6XY2 - chains H and L of the 3 polymer chains in the assembly; structure by X-ray diffraction, 3.05 A resolution.

== Chain H ==
Name: Heavy chain
Organism: Homo sapiens
Chain sequence (247 residues; numbered 1 to 247; the number before each row is that of its first residue):
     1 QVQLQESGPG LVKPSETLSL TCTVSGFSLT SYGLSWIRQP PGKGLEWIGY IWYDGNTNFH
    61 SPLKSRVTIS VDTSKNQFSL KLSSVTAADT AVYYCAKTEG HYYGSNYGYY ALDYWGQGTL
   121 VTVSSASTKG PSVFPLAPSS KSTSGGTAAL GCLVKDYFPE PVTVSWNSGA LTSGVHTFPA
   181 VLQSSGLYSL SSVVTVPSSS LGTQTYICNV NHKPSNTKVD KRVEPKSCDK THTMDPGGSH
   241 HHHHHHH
Unresolved in the structure: 1, 144-145, 228-247
Disulfide bonds: Cys22-Cys95, Cys152-Cys208

== Chain L ==
Name: Light chain
Organism: Homo sapiens
Chain sequence (214 residues; numbered 1 to 214; the number before each row is that of its first residue):
     1 DIQMTQSPSS LSASVGDRVT ITCRASENIY SNLAWYQQKQ GKAPKLLLYA ATNLQDGVPS
    61 RFSGSGSGTD YTLTISSLQP EDFATYFCQH LWGTPYTFGQ GTKLEIKRTV AAPSVFIFPP
   121 SDEQLKSGTA SVVCLLNNFY PREAKVQWKV DNALQSGNSQ ESVTEQDSKD STYSLSSTLT
   181 LSKADYEKHK VYACEVTHQG LSSPVTKSFN RGEC
Unresolved in the structure: 213-214
Disulfide bonds: Cys23-Cys88, Cys134-Cys194

== Chain H / chain L interface ==
Contacting residue pairs (68; chain H residue first):
  Ile37(H) with Phe98(L), hydrophobic
  Gln39(H) with Gln38(L), hydrogen bond
  Gly44(H) with Phe87(L)
  Leu45(H) with Phe87(L); Phe98(L)
  Trp47(H) with Gln89(L); Thr94(L); Pro95(L), hydrophobic; Tyr96(L); Phe98(L)
  Tyr50(H) with Tyr96(L)
  Phe59(H) with Thr94(L)
  His60(H) with Thr94(L); Pro95(L)
  Tyr94(H) with Gln38(L); Lys42(L); Ala43(L), hydrophobic
  His101(H) with Tyr49(L)
  Tyr103(H) with Thr52(L), hydrogen bond; Asn53(L)
  Tyr109(H) with Tyr30(L); Ser31(L); Asn32(L), hydrogen bond (backbone-side chain); Ala50(L), hydrophobic
  Tyr110(H) with Leu91(L)
  Ala111(H) with Ala34(L), hydrophobic; Tyr36(L); Leu46(L), hydrophobic; Tyr49(L), hydrophobic; Leu91(L)
  Leu112(H) with Tyr36(L), hydrogen bond (backbone-side chain); Leu46(L)
  Asp113(H) with Leu46(L); Gln55(L)
  Trp115(H) with Tyr36(L); Ala43(L), hydrophobic; Pro44(L)
  Gly116(H) with Ala43(L)
  Phe134(H) with Ser121(L); Gln124(L)
  Pro135(H) with Ser121(L)
  Leu136(H) with Phe118(L)
  Ala137(H) with Phe118(L)
  Thr147(H) with Phe116(L)
  Ala149(H) with Phe116(L), hydrophobic; Phe118(L)
  Leu150(H) with Phe118(L), hydrophobic
  Leu153(H) with Val133(L), hydrophobic
  Lys155(H) with Thr129(L); Ser131(L)
  His176(H) with Asn137(L); Asn138(L), hydrogen bond; Ser174(L)
  Phe178(H) with Leu135(L), hydrophobic; Ser162(L); Ser174(L); Leu175(L); Ser176(L)
  Pro179(H) with Ser162(L), hydrogen bond (backbone-side chain); Val163(L)
  Val181(H) with Gln160(L); Glu161(L); Ser162(L)
  Leu182(H) with Gln160(L), hydrogen bond (backbone-side chain)
  Gln183(H) with Gln160(L)
  Ser191(H) with Ser176(L)
  Val193(H) with Leu135(L), hydrophobic
  Thr195(H) with Asn137(L)
Other interface residues (no listed pair), chain H (42 interface residues in all): Gly42, Glu46, Thr98, Gln117, Ala148, Ser184
Other interface residues (no listed pair), chain L (46 interface residues in all): Gln40, Gln100, Glu123, Ser127, Thr164, Asp167, Thr178

== Overview ==
42 residues of chain H and 46 residues of chain L are in contact; the contacts include 7 hydrogen bonds. Among
the polar pairs are Gln39(H)-Gln38(L), Tyr103(H)-Thr52(L) and Tyr109(H)-Asn32(L).
Chain H is Heavy chain and chain L is Light chain, both from Homo sapiens; the structure, Crystal structure of
CTLA-4 complexed with the Fab of HL32 antibody, was determined by X-ray diffraction.
